8D3L - chains B and E of the 10 polymer chains in the assembly; structure by electron microscopy, 3.49 A resolution.

[Chain B]
Name: CRISPR-associated endonuclease Cas1
From: Alkalihalobacillus halodurans C-125
Notes: EC 3.1.-.-
Reference sequence: Q9KFX9 (Q9KFX9_ALKHC); numbering as in UniProt (aligned over 1-343)
Chain sequence (343 residues; numbered 1 to 343; the number before each row is that of its first residue):
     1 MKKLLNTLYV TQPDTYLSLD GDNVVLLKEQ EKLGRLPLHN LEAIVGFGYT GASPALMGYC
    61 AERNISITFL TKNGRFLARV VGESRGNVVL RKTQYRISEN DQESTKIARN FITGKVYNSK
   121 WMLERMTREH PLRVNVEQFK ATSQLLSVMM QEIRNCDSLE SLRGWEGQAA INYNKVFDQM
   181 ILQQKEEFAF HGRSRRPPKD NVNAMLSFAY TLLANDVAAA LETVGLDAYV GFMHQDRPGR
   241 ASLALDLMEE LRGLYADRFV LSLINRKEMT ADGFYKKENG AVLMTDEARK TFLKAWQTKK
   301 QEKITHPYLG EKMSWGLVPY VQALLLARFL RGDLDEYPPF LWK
Not modelled in the structure: 343
What the authors report for this chain:
  - binding site for PAM/PAM strand 2: Tyr49
  - catalytic residues: Glu166 (proposed by the authors, not directly observed)

[Chain E]
Name: CRISPR-associated endonuclease Cas2
From: Alkalihalobacillus halodurans C-125
Notes: EC 3.1.-.-
Reference sequence: Q9KFX8 (CAS2_ALKHC); residues 1-96 here = UniProt positions 1-96
Chain sequence (98 residues; each row starts with the number of its first residue; numbers below 1 keep their minus sign (Gly-1 is residue -1)):
    -1 GSMLVLITYD VQTSSMGGTK RLRKVAKACQ NYGQRVQNSV FECIVDSTQL TSLKLELTSL
    59 IDEEKDSLRI YRLGNNYKTK VEHIGAKPSI DLEDPLIF
Differences from the reference sequence: expression tag (-1 to 0)
Curated features (UniProtKB/Swiss-Prot):
  - binding site (Mg(2+)): Asp8
  - mutagenesis: Asp8 (D8N: Loss of dsDNase activity)
What the authors report for this chain:
  - mutagenesis - T46A/T49A/L53A/T56A/S57A: unchanged catalytic activity

[Chain B / chain E interface]
Pairs across the interface (34; chain B residue first):
  Lys3(B) - Ser0(E)
  Lys3(B) - Asp44(E)  salt bridge
  Asn6(B) - Leu90(E)
  Asn6(B) - Glu91(E)
  Asn6(B) - Asp92(E)  hydrogen bond (side chain-backbone)
  Asn6(B) - Pro93(E)
  Thr7(B) - Pro93(E)
  Thr7(B) - Leu94(E)
  Leu8(B) - Leu94(E)
  Leu8(B) - Phe96(E)  hydrophobic
  Tyr9(B) - Leu94(E)
  Tyr9(B) - Ile95(E)
  Tyr9(B) - Phe96(E)  hydrogen bond (backbone-backbone)
  Val10(B) - Phe96(E)
  Thr11(B) - Phe96(E)  hydrogen bond (side chain-backbone)
  Gln12(B) - Phe96(E)  hydrogen bond (side chain-backbone)
  Gly21(B) - Asn29(E)
  Asp22(B) - Asn29(E)
  Asn23(B) - Gln28(E)  hydrogen bond (side chain-backbone)
  Asn23(B) - Asn29(E)
  Leu36(B) - Leu94(E)  hydrophobic
  Leu36(B) - Phe96(E)  hydrophobic
  Pro37(B) - Tyr30(E)
  His39(B) - Tyr30(E)  hydrogen bond (side chain-backbone)
  His39(B) - Ile42(E)
  His39(B) - Val43(E)
  Asn40(B) - Ile42(E)  hydrogen bond (side chain-backbone)
  Asn40(B) - Leu90(E)
  Lys290(B) - Ile95(E)
  Leu293(B) - Ile95(E)  hydrophobic
  Lys294(B) - Pro93(E)
  Lys294(B) - Ile95(E)
  Gln297(B) - Pro93(E)
  Gln301(B) - Glu91(E)
Interface residues without a listed pair, chain B (25 interface residues in all): Asp20, Leu26, Arg35, Leu41, Thr298
Interface residues without a listed pair, chain E (17 interface residues in all): Gly31, Gln47, Ile88

[Overview]
25 residues of chain B and 17 residues of chain E are in contact, with 7 hydrogen bonds and 1 salt bridge.
Polar contacts include Lys3(B)-Asp44(E), Asn6(B)-Asp92(E) and Thr11(B)-Phe96(E). UniProt lists Mg2+-binding
residue Asp8(E) and one mutagenesis site on chain E. From the paper: the catalytic residue Glu166(B);
T46A/T49A/L53A/T56A/S57A of chain E leave catalytic activity unchanged.
Chain B is CRISPR-associated endonuclease Cas1 and chain E is CRISPR-associated endonuclease Cas2, both from
Alkalihalobacillus halodurans C-125; the structure, Type I-C Cas4-Cas1-Cas2 complex bound to a PAM/PAM
prespacer, was determined by electron microscopy together with 8D3M, 8D3P and 8D3Q from the same study.
